3VZZ - chains A and B; structure by X-ray diffraction, 2.04 A resolution.

# Chain A (and B)
Molecule: Heptaprenylglyceryl phosphate synthase
Organism: Bacillus subtilis
Notes: EC 2.5.1.-; chain B of this document is another copy of the same molecule, construct and numbering; everything in this record applies to it too
Reference sequence: O34790 (PCRB_BACSU); numbering as in UniProt (aligned over 1-228)
Sequence (228 residues; row label = number of the first residue in the row):
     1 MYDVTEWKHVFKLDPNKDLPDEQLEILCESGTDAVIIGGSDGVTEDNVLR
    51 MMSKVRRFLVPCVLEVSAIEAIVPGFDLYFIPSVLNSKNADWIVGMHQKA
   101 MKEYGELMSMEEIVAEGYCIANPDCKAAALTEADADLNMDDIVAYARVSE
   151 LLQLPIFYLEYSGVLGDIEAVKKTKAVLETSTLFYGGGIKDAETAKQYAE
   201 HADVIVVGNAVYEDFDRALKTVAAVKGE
Not modelled in the structure: 227-228 (chain B: fully traced)
Bound ions: Mg2+: R56, F58

# Chain A / chain B interface
Pairs across the interface - 47 pairs, chain A then chain B:
  L85(A) with V94(B)
  S87(A) with A90(B)
  A90(A) with S87(B); I93(B), hydrophobic
  I93(A) with A90(B), hydrophobic; V94(B), hydrophobic
  V94(A) with L85(B); I93(B), hydrophobic
  H97(A) with V148(B)
  Q98(A) with D141(B), hydrogen bond (side chain-backbone); A144(B); Y145(B); V148(B)
  M101(A) with A144(B); R147(B); V148(B), hydrophobic; L151(B), hydrophobic
  K102(A) with D140(B); D141(B), salt bridge; A144(B)
  G105(A) with R147(B), hydrogen bond (backbone-side chain)
  M108(A) with R147(B)
  S109(A) with R147(B), hydrogen bond
  I113(A) with L151(B), hydrophobic
  A115(A) with L152(B), hydrophobic
  D140(A) with K102(B)
  D141(A) with Q98(B), hydrogen bond (backbone-side chain); K102(B), salt bridge
  A144(A) with Q98(B); M101(B); K102(B)
  Y145(A) with Q98(B)
  R147(A) with M101(B); G105(B), hydrogen bond (side chain-backbone); M108(B); S109(B), hydrogen bond
  V148(A) with H97(B); Q98(B)
  L151(A) with I113(B), hydrophobic; A115(B)
  L152(A) with S83(B); L152(B); L154(B)
  Q153(A) with L152(B); Q153(B)
  L154(A) with L152(B), hydrophobic
  P155(A) with Q153(B)
Other interface residues (no listed pair), chain A (26 interface residues in all): K88
Other interface residues (no listed pair), chain B (28 interface residues in all): I81, K88, P155

# Overview
The interface between chain A and chain B involves 26 residues on one side and 28 on the other, with 6
hydrogen bonds and 2 salt bridges. Polar contacts include K102(A)-D141(B), Q98(A)-D141(B) and G105(A)-R147(B).
R56(A) and F58(A) coordinate Mg2+.
Both chains are Heptaprenylglyceryl phosphate synthase (Bacillus subtilis). Entry 3VZZ (Crystal structure of
PcrB complexed with FsPP from bacillus subtilis subap. subtilis str. 168) was determined by X-ray diffraction
(same publication as 3VZX, 3W00, 3W01 and 3W02).
